8HLC - chains A and H of the 9 polymer chains in the assembly; structure by electron microscopy, 2.80 A resolution.

== Chain A ==
Protein: Spike glycoprotein
Source organism: Severe acute respiratory syndrome coronavirus 2
UniProt: P0DTC2 (SPIKE_SARS2); residues 1-1273 here = UniProt positions 1-1273
Chain sequence (1283 residues; each row starts with the number of its first residue):
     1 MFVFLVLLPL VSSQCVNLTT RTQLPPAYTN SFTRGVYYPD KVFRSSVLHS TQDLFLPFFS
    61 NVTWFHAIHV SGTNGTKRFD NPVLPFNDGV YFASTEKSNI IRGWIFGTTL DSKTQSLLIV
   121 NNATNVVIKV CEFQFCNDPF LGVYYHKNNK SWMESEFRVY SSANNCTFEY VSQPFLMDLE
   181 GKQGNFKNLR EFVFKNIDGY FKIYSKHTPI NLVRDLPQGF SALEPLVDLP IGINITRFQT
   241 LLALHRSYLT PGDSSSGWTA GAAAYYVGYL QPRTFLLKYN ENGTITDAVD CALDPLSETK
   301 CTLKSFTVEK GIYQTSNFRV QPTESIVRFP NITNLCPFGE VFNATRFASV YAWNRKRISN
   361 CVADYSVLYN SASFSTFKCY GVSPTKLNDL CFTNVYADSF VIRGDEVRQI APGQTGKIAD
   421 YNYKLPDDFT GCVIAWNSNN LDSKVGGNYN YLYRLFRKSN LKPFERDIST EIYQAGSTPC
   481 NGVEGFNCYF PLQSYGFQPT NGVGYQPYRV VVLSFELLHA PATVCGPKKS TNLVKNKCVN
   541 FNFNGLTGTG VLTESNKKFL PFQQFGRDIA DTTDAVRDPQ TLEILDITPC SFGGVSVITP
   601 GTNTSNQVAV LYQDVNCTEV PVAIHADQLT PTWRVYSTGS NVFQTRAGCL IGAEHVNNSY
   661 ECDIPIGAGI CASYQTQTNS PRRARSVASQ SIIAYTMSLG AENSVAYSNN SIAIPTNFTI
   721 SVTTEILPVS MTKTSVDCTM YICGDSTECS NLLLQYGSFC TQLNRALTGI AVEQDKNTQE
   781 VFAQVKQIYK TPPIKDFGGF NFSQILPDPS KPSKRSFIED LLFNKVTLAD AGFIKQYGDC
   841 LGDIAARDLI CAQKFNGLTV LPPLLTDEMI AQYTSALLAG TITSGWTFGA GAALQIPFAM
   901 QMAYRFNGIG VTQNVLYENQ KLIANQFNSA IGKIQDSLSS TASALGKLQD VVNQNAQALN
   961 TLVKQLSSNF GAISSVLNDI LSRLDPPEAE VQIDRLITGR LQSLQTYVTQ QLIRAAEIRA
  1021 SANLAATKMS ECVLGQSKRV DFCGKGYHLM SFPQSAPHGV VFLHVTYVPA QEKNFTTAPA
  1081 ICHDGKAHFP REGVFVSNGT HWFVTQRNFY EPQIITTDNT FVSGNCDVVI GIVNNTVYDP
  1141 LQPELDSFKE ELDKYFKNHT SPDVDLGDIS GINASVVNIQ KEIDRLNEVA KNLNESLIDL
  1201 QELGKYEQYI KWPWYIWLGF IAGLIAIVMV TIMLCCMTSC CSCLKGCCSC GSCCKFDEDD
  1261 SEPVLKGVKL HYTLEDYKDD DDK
Not modelled in the structure: 1-13, 73-79, 180-184, 246-256, 619-632, 677-689, 942-943, 1147-1283
Sequence notes: engineered mutation Pro986 (Lys in P0DTC2), Pro987 (Val in P0DTC2); expression tag (1274-1283)
Cystine bridges: Cys15-Cys136, Cys131-Cys166, Cys291-Cys301, Cys336-Cys361, Cys379-Cys432, Cys391-Cys525, Cys480-Cys488, Cys538-Cys590, Cys617-Cys649, Cys662-Cys671, Cys738-Cys760, Cys743-Cys749, Cys840-Cys851, Cys1032-Cys1043, Cys1082-Cys1126
Covalent attachments: N-acetylglucosamine (NAG) linked to Asn17, Asn61, Asn122, Asn165, Asn234, Asn282, Asn331, Asn343, Asn603, Asn616, Asn657, Asn709, Asn717, Asn801, Asn1074, Asn1098, Asn1134
Ligand contacts:
  - linoleic acid (EIC), molecule 1: Cys336, Pro337, Phe338, Val341, Phe342, Ile358, Ala363, Tyr365, Leu368, Tyr369, Phe374, Phe377, Leu387, Phe392, Val395, Ile434, Leu513, Phe515, Val524
  - linoleic acid (EIC), molecule 2: Arg408, Gln409, Thr415, Gly416
From the paper describing this entry:
  - post-translational modification sites: Asn17, Asn122, Asn165

== Chain H ==
Protein: heavy chain of 3711
Source organism: Homo sapiens
Chain sequence (267 residues; each row starts with the number of its first residue; numbers below 1 keep their minus sign (Met-18 is residue -18)):
   -18 MGWSCIILFL VATATGVHSE VQLVESGGGL VKPGRSLRLS CAASGFTFSD YYMSWIRQAP
    42 GKGLEWVSYI SSSGSTIYYA DSVRGRFTIS RDNAKNSLYL QMNTLRAEDT AVYYCARGGW
   102 ELRSLAGGYY GMDVWGQGTT VTVSSASTKG PSVFPLAPSS KSTSGGTAAL GCLVKDYFPE
   162 PVTVSWNSGA LTSGVHTFPA VLQSSGLYSL SSVVTVPSSS LGTQTYICNV NHKPSNTKVD
   222 KKVEPKSCDK THTCPPCPAP ELLGGPS
Not modelled in the structure: -18 to 0, 229-248
Cystine bridges: Cys22-Cys96, Cys153-Cys209
From the paper describing this entry:
  - binding site for N-acetylglucosamine: Tyr110

== Interface between chain A and chain H ==
Pairs across the interface - 19 pairs, chain A then chain H:
  Gln14(A) - Tyr111(H)
  Lys129(A) - Leu106(H)  hydrogen bond (side chain-backbone)
  Ser155(A) - Leu103(H)
  Ser155(A) - Arg104(H)
  Glu156(A) - Leu103(H)
  Phe157(A) - Leu103(H)
  Phe157(A) - Arg104(H)
  Phe157(A) - Leu106(H)  hydrophobic
  Tyr160(A) - Trp101(H)  hydrophobic
  Tyr160(A) - Leu106(H)
  Tyr160(A) - Ala107(H)  hydrogen bond (side chain-backbone)
  Ser161(A) - Tyr110(H)
  Ser161(A) - Tyr111(H)  hydrogen bond (backbone-backbone)
  Ser162(A) - Gly109(H)
  Ser162(A) - Tyr110(H)
  Ala163(A) - Ala107(H)
  Ala163(A) - Gly108(H)
  Ala163(A) - Gly109(H)  hydrogen bond (backbone-backbone)
  Asn164(A) - Tyr110(H)  hydrogen bond
Other interface residues (no listed pair), chain A (14 interface residues in all): Leu118, Val120, Val127, Arg158
Other interface residues (no listed pair), chain H (10 interface residues in all): Ser105
Interface features reported in the paper:
  - pairs named by the authors: Lys129(A)-Leu106(H) (hydrogen bond), Tyr160(A)-Ala107(H) (hydrogen bond), Ser161(A)-Tyr111(H) (hydrogen bond), Ala163(A)-Gly109(H) (hydrogen bond), Asn164(A)-Tyr110(H) (hydrogen bond)
  - epitope / paratope residues, chain A: Lys129(A), Tyr160(A), Ser161(A), Ala163(A), Asn164(A)
  - epitope / paratope residues, chain H: Leu106(H), Ala107(H), Gly109(H), Tyr110(H), Tyr111(H)

== In short ==
The interface between chain A and chain H involves 14 residues on one side and 10 on the other; the contacts
include 5 hydrogen bonds. Among the polar pairs are Lys129(A)-Leu106(H), Tyr160(A)-Ala107(H) and
Asn164(A)-Tyr110(H). The paper describes hydrogen bonds between Lys129(A) and Leu106(H), Tyr160(A) and
Ala107(H) and Ser161(A) and Tyr111(H) among others. The paper reports a binding site for N-acetylglucosamine
at Tyr110(H); epitope/paratope residues Lys129(A), Tyr160(A) and Leu106(H) among others.
Here chain A is Spike glycoprotein (Severe acute respiratory syndrome coronavirus 2) and chain H is heavy
chain of 3711 (Homo sapiens). Entry 8HLC (S protein of SARS-CoV-2 in complex with 3711) was determined by
electron microscopy together with 8HLD from the same study.
